8Z4L - chains D and M of the 14 polymer chains in the assembly; structure by electron microscopy, 2.85 A resolution.

[Chain D]
Molecule: a protein
Chain sequence (200 residues; row label = number of the first residue in the row):
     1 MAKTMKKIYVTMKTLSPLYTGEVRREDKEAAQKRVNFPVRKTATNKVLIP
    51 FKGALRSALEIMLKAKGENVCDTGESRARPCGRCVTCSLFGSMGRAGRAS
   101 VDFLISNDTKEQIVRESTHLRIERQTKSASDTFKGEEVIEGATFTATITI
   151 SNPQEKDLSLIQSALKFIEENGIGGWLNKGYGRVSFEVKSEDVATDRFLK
Not modelled in the structure: 1
Bound ions: Zn2+: Cys71, Cys81, Cys84, Cys87

[Chain M]
Molecule: 60-nt RNA strand
Sequence (60 nucleotides; each row starts with the number of its first residue; note: 1 number in that range is skipped by the numbering (no residue carries it; nothing is unmodelled there); numbers below 1 keep their minus sign (G-10 is residue -10)):
   -10 GGUUAAAACU
     1 CUUCUCAUGCUGGAUUCGAAAUUAGGUGCGCUUCGCGUUUAAGUCCCAUA
Not modelled in the structure: -10, 41-50

[How chain D and chain M interact]
Residue-residue contacts (53):
  Tyr19(D) - G13(M)  phosphate contact
  Thr20(D) - G13(M)  hydrogen bond to the phosphate
  Gly21(D) - G12(M)  hydrogen bond to the sugar
  Gly21(D) - G13(M)  hydrogen bond to the phosphate
  Glu22(D) - G12(M)  base contact
  Val23(D) - G12(M)  sugar contact
  Lys28(D) - G12(M)  hydrogen bond to the base
  Phe37(D) - U15(M)  base contact
  Phe37(D) - U16(M)  base contact
  Arg40(D) - G12(M)  salt bridge to the phosphate
  Pro50(D) - U11(M)  phosphate contact
  Lys52(D) - G9(M)  salt bridge to the phosphate
  Lys52(D) - C10(M)  salt bridge to the phosphate
  Gly53(D) - U11(M)  sugar contact
  Ala54(D) - U11(M)  base contact
  Arg56(D) - G9(M)  hydrogen bond to the phosphate
  Arg56(D) - C10(M)  salt bridge to the phosphate
  Ser57(D) - U11(M)  hydrogen bond to the base
  Pro80(D) - G9(M)  sugar contact
  Phe90(D) - G9(M)  phosphate contact
  Gly91(D) - G9(M)  sugar contact
  Ser92(D) - U8(M)  hydrogen bond to the sugar
  Ser92(D) - G9(M)  sugar contact
  Met93(D) - U8(M)  hydrogen bond to the sugar
  Met93(D) - G9(M)  base contact
  Gly94(D) - U8(M)  hydrogen bond to the sugar
  Arg95(D) - U8(M)  sugar contact
  Ala96(D) - U8(M)  phosphate contact
  Ala96(D) - G9(M)  phosphate contact
  Gly97(D) - G9(M)  hydrogen bond to the phosphate
  Thr118(D) - G18(M)  base contact
  His119(D) - G18(M)  phosphate contact
  Leu120(D) - U16(M)  hydrogen bond to the sugar
  Leu120(D) - C17(M)  phosphate contact
  Leu120(D) - G18(M)  hydrogen bond to the phosphate
  Leu120(D) - A19(M)  sugar contact
  Arg121(D) - U15(M)  base contact
  Arg121(D) - U16(M)  hydrogen bond to the base
  Arg121(D) - C17(M)  phosphate contact
  Ile122(D) - C17(M)  hydrogen bond to the phosphate
  Ile122(D) - A19(M)  sugar contact
  Arg124(D) - C17(M)  salt bridge to the phosphate
  Lys127(D) - A20(M)  sugar contact
  Thr132(D) - G18(M)  base contact
  Phe133(D) - U16(M)  base contact
  Ile173(D) - U11(M)  base contact
  Gly175(D) - G13(M)  phosphate contact
  Gly175(D) - A14(M)  phosphate contact
  Trp176(D) - A14(M)  phosphate contact
  Leu177(D) - A14(M)  phosphate contact
  Asn178(D) - A14(M)  hydrogen bond to the phosphate
  Asn178(D) - U15(M)  hydrogen bond to the phosphate
  Lys179(D) - U16(M)  phosphate contact
Other interface residues (no listed pair), chain D (42 interface residues in all): Thr73, Ala129, Asp131, Gly174

[Overview]
Chain D and chain M form an interface of 42 and 13 residues respectively, with 16 hydrogen bonds and 5 salt
bridges. Among the polar pairs are Lys28(D)-G12(M), Ser57(D)-U11(M) and Arg121(D)-U16(M). Cys71(D), Cys81(D),
Cys84(D) and Cys87(D) form the Zn2+ site.
Here chain D is a protein and chain M is a 60-nt RNA strand. Entry 8Z4L (Cryo-EM structure of CTR-bound type
VII CRISPR-Cas complex at substrate-engaged state I) was determined by electron microscopy, deposited together
with 8YHD, 8YHE, 8Z4J, 8Z99, 8Z9C and 8Z9E.
